PDB entry 7OT2 | X-ray diffraction, 2.48 A resolution | chains A and B

Chain A (and B):
Name: Bifunctional glutamate/proline--tRNA ligase
Source organism: Homo sapiens
Notes: EC 6.1.1.17, 6.1.1.15; fragment: Prolyl-tRNA synthetase; chain B of this document is another copy of the same molecule, construct and numbering; everything in this record applies to it too
Reference sequence: P07814 (SYEP_HUMAN); residues 1001-1512 here = UniProt positions 1001-1512
Sequence (512 residues; each row starts with the number of its first residue):
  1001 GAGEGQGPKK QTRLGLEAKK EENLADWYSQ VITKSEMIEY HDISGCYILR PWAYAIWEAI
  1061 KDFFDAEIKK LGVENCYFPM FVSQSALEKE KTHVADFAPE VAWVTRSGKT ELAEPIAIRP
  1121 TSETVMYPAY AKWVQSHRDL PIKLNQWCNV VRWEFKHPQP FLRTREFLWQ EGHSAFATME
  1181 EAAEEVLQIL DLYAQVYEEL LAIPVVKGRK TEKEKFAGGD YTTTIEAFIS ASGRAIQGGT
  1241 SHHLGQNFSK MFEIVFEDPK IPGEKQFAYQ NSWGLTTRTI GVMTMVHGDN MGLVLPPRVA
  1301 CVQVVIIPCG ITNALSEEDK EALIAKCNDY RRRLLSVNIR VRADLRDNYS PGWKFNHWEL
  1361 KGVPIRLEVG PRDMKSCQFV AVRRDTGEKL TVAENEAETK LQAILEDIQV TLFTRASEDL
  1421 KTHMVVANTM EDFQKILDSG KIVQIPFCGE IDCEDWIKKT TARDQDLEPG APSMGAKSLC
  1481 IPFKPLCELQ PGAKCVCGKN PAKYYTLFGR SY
Disordered / not traced: 1001-1014 (chain B: 1001-1015, 1464-1473)
Metal / ion sites: Sr2+ site 1 near D1096 (its only coordinating residue here); Sr2+ site 2 near G1263 (its only coordinating residue here); Zn2+: C1448, C1453, C1495, C1497
Ligand contacts:
  - L-proline (1FI; 3-[[2-(trifluoromethyl)phenyl]methylamino]pyrazine-2-carboxamide): R1152, E1154, F1161, L1162, R1163, T1164, F1167, W1169, Q1237, G1238, G1239, T1240, G1274, T1276, R1278
  - proline (PRO): T1121, E1123, R1152, W1169, E1171, H1173, F1216, T1240, H1242, S1272, W1273, G1274

Chain A / chain B interface:
Contacting residue pairs - 107 pairs, chain A then chain B:
  E1039(A) with A1129(B); W1133(B), hydrogen bond
  H1041(A) with P1079(B); F1081(B), hydrogen bond (side chain-backbone)
  D1042(A) with S1083(B), hydrogen bond
  I1043(A) with F1081(B); S1083(B); I1116(B), hydrophobic
  Y1047(A) with P1079(B)
  I1048(A) with Y1077(B); F1078(B), hydrophobic; P1079(B); A1129(B), hydrophobic
  L1049(A) with C1076(B); Y1077(B), hydrogen bond (backbone-backbone)
  R1050(A) with W1133(B)
  P1051(A) with E1074(B); N1075(B); L1144(B), hydrophobic
  Y1054(A) with N1075(B); C1076(B), hydrophobic; Y1077(B), hydrophobic
  E1074(A) with P1051(B)
  N1075(A) with P1051(B); Y1054(B)
  C1076(A) with L1049(B); Y1054(B)
  Y1077(A) with I1048(B); L1049(B), hydrogen bond (backbone-backbone); Y1054(B), hydrophobic; N1149(B), hydrogen bond; E1166(B), hydrogen bond; L1168(B), hydrophobic
  F1078(A) with I1048(B), hydrophobic
  P1079(A) with H1041(B); C1046(B), hydrophobic; I1048(B); E1166(B)
  M1080(A) with M1080(B), hydrophobic; N1149(B), hydrogen bond; E1166(B), hydrogen bond (backbone-side chain)
  F1081(A) with H1041(B), hydrogen bond (backbone-side chain); I1118(B), hydrophobic; V1151(B), hydrophobic; W1153(B), hydrophobic
  S1083(A) with D1042(B), hydrogen bond; I1043(B)
  A1086(A) with D1042(B)
  A1098(A) with G1108(B)
  P1099(A) with S1107(B), hydrogen bond (backbone-side chain); G1108(B)
  V1101(A) with R1106(B); S1107(B); G1108(B), hydrogen bond (backbone-backbone)
  A1102(A) with R1106(B)
  W1103(A) with V1104(B); T1105(B), hydrogen bond (backbone-backbone); R1106(B), hydrogen bond (backbone-backbone); G1108(B)
  V1104(A) with A1102(B), hydrophobic; W1103(B); V1104(B), hydrophobic; I1118(B), hydrophobic
  T1105(A) with W1103(B), hydrogen bond (backbone-backbone); T1105(B), hydrogen bond; R1106(B)
  R1106(A) with V1101(B); A1102(B); W1103(B), hydrogen bond (backbone-backbone); P1115(B)
  S1107(A) with P1099(B); V1101(B); W1153(B); F1155(B)
  G1108(A) with A1098(B); P1099(B); V1101(B), hydrogen bond (backbone-backbone); W1103(B)
  L1112(A) with W1153(B), hydrophobic
  P1115(A) with R1106(B)
  I1116(A) with I1043(B), hydrophobic; W1153(B), hydrophobic
  I1118(A) with F1081(B), hydrophobic; V1104(B), hydrophobic; I1118(B), hydrophobic
  R1119(A) with N1149(B)
  V1125(A) with H1041(B)
  A1129(A) with I1048(B), hydrophobic
  W1133(A) with E1039(B), hydrogen bond; R1050(B)
  R1138(A) with Y1349(B)
  L1144(A) with P1051(B), hydrophobic
  N1149(A) with Y1077(B); M1080(B), hydrogen bond; N1149(B), hydrogen bond
  V1151(A) with M1080(B), hydrophobic; F1081(B), hydrophobic
  W1153(A) with F1081(B), hydrophobic; S1107(B); L1112(B); I1116(B), hydrophobic
  E1166(A) with Y1077(B), hydrogen bond; P1079(B); M1080(B), hydrogen bond (side chain-backbone)
  L1168(A) with Y1077(B), hydrophobic
  N1348(A) with R1138(B), hydrogen bond (backbone-side chain)
  Y1349(A) with R1138(B)
Interface residues without a listed pair, chain A (51 interface residues in all): C1046, E1058, V1082, E1100
Interface residues without a listed pair, chain B (52 interface residues in all): Y1047, E1058, D1065, V1082, A1086, V1125, D1139, N1348

In short:
51 residues of chain A and 52 residues of chain B are in contact; the contacts include 25 hydrogen bonds.
Among the polar pairs are E1039(A)-W1133(B), H1041(A)-F1081(B) and D1042(A)-S1083(B). Chain A binds proline
and L-proline. C1448(A), C1453(A), C1495(A) and C1497(A) coordinate Zn2+.
Both chains are Bifunctional glutamate/proline--tRNA ligase (Homo sapiens). Entry 7OT2 (Human Prolyl-tRNA
Synthetase in Complex with L-proline and Compound 4j) was determined by X-ray diffraction (same publication as
7OSY, 7OSZ, 7OT0, 7OT1 and 7OT3).
